PDB entry 1GT4 | X-ray diffraction, 2.10 A resolution | chains A and B

Chain A (and B):
Molecule: Odorant-binding protein
From: Bos taurus
Notes: chain B of this document is another copy of the same molecule, construct and numbering; everything in this record applies to it too
UniProtKB: P07435 (OBP_BOVIN); residues 1-159 here = UniProt positions 1-159
Chain sequence (159 residues; numbered 1 to 159; the number before each row is that of its first residue):
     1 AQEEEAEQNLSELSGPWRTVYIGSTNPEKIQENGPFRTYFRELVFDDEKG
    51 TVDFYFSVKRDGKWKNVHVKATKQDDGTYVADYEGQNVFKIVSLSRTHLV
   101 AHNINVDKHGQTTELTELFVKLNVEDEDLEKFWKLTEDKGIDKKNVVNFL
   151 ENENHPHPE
Construct notes: conflict Asn154 (Asp in P07435)
Residues lining bound ligands: undecanal (UNA): Phe36, Thr38, Phe40, Phe54, Phe56, Val69, Ala81, Tyr83, Asn87, Phe89, Asn103, Leu115, Phe119

Chain A / chain B interface:
Pairs across the interface (112):
  Thr19(A) with Phe149(B); Leu150(B)
  Val20(A) with Val147(B); Asn148(B); Phe149(B), hydrogen bond (backbone-backbone); Leu150(B)
  Tyr21(A) with Leu129(B), hydrophobic; Phe132(B), hydrophobic; Trp133(B); Val147(B); Asn148(B), hydrogen bond
  Ile22(A) with Val146(B); Val147(B), hydrogen bond (backbone-backbone); Phe149(B), hydrophobic
  Gly23(A) with Ile141(B); Asn145(B); Val146(B)
  Ser24(A) with Ile141(B); Asn145(B), hydrogen bond (backbone-backbone)
  Thr25(A) with Lys139(B); Ile141(B)
  Pro27(A) with Asn145(B)
  Ile30(A) with Asn145(B); Val147(B)
  Arg37(A) with Val147(B); Phe149(B); Asn152(B)
  Thr38(A) with Phe149(B)
  Tyr39(A) with Phe149(B), hydrophobic; Asn152(B), hydrogen bond; Glu153(B)
  Arg41(A) with Glu153(B), salt bridge
  Thr97(A) with Asp128(B)
  His98(A) with Asp128(B), salt bridge
  Val100(A) with Leu135(B), hydrophobic
  Ala101(A) with Leu135(B)
  His102(A) with Lys139(B)
  Glu114(A) with Lys139(B); Ile141(B)
  Thr116(A) with Phe132(B); Leu135(B); Thr136(B), hydrogen bond; Lys139(B); Ile141(B)
  Glu117(A) with Phe132(B)
  Leu118(A) with Val124(B), hydrophobic; Leu129(B), hydrophobic; Phe132(B)
  Val120(A) with Asn123(B)
  Leu122(A) with Val120(B), hydrophobic; Leu122(B), hydrophobic
  Asn123(A) with Val120(B)
  Asp128(A) with Thr97(B); His98(B), salt bridge
  Leu129(A) with Tyr21(B), hydrophobic; Leu118(B), hydrophobic
  Lys131(A) with Val92(B); Ser93(B)
  Phe132(A) with Tyr21(B), hydrophobic; Val100(B), hydrophobic; Thr116(B); Glu117(B); Leu118(B)
  Leu135(A) with Val92(B), hydrophobic; Val100(B), hydrophobic; Ala101(B); Thr116(B)
  Thr136(A) with Thr116(B), hydrogen bond
  Lys139(A) with His102(B); Glu114(B)
  Ile141(A) with Ser24(B); Thr25(B); Thr116(B)
  Asn145(A) with Gly23(B); Ser24(B), hydrogen bond (backbone-backbone); Pro27(B); Ile30(B)
  Val146(A) with Ile22(B); Gly23(B)
  Val147(A) with Val20(B); Tyr21(B); Ile22(B), hydrogen bond (backbone-backbone); Ile30(B); Arg37(B)
  Asn148(A) with Val20(B); Tyr21(B)
  Phe149(A) with Thr19(B); Val20(B), hydrogen bond (backbone-backbone); Ile22(B), hydrophobic; Arg37(B); Thr38(B); Tyr39(B)
  Leu150(A) with Thr19(B); Val20(B)
  Asn152(A) with Arg37(B); Tyr39(B)
  Asn154(A) with Glu32(B); Tyr39(B), hydrogen bond (backbone-side chain); Lys59(B), hydrogen bond; Trp64(B)
  His155(A) with Tyr39(B); Trp64(B), hydrogen bond (backbone-side chain)
  Pro156(A) with Tyr39(B); Ser57(B); Trp64(B)
  His157(A) with Trp64(B); Pro156(B); His157(B)
  Pro158(A) with Asn152(B); Glu153(B); Pro156(B)
  Glu159(A) with His157(B), hydrogen bond (backbone-side chain)
Interface residues without a listed pair, chain A (54 interface residues in all): Arg18, Phe36, Val92, Ser93, Leu115, Val124, Glu125, Trp133
Interface residues without a listed pair, chain B (52 interface residues in all): Arg18, Lys131, Gly140

In short:
54 residues of chain A and 52 residues of chain B are in contact; the contacts include 14 hydrogen bonds and 3
salt bridges. Polar contacts include Arg41(A)-Glu153(B), His98(A)-Asp128(B) and Tyr21(A)-Asn148(B). Ligands of
chain A: undecanal.
Both chains are Odorant-binding protein (Bos taurus). Entry 1GT4 (Complex of Bovine Odorant Binding Protein
with undecanal) was determined by X-ray diffraction (same publication as 1GT1, 1GT3 and 1GT5).
